Entry 5N60 (electron microscopy, 7.70 A resolution (low resolution: residue-level contacts below are approximate; hydrogen-bond / salt-bridge calls are withheld)); this record covers chains P and Q of the 18 polymer chains in the assembly.

# Chain P
Name: RNA polymerase I-specific transcription initiation factor RRN6
Source organism: Saccharomyces cerevisiae (strain ATCC 204508 / S288c)
Reference sequence: P32786 (RRN6_YEAST); residues 1-894 here = UniProt positions 1-894
Chain sequence (894 residues; row label = number of the first residue in the row):
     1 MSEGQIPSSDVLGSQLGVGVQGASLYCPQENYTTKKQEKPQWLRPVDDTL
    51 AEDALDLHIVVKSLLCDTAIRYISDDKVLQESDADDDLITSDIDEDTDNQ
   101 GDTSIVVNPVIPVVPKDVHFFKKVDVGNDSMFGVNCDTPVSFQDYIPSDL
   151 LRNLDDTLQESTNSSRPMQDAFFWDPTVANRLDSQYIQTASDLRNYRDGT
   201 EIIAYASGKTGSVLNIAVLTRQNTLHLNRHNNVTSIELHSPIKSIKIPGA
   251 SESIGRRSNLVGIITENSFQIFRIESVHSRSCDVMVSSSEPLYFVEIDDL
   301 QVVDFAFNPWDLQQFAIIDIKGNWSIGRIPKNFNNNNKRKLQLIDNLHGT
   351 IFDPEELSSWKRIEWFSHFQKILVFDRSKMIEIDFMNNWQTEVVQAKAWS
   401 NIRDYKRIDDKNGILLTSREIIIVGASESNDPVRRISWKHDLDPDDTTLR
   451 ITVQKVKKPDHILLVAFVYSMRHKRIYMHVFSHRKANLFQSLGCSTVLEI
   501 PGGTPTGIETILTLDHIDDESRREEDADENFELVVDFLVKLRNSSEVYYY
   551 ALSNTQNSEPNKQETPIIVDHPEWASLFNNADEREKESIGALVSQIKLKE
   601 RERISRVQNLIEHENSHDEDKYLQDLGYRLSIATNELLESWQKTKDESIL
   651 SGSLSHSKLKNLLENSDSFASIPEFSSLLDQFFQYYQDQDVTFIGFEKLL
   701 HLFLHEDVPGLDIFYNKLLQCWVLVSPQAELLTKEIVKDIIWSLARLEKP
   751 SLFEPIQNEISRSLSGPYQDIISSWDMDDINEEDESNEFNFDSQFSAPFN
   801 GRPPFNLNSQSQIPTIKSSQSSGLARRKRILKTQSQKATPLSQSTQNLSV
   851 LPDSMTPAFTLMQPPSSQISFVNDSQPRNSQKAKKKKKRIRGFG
Unresolved in the structure: 1-19, 28-48, 69-183, 306-313, 336-341, 512-530, 559-566, 780-894

# Chain Q
Name: RNA polymerase I-specific transcription initiation factor RRN7
Source organism: Saccharomyces cerevisiae (strain ATCC 204508 / S288c)
Reference sequence: P40992 (RRN7_YEAST); residues 1-514 here = UniProt positions 1-514
Chain sequence (514 residues; each row starts with the number of its first residue):
     1 MSTFIRGPICGTDNCPSRLWRIIDGRRTCQYGHVMEGDVEFNDDEDDLNG
    51 LGAGVITRRLNLTTNATGSFQSSQLTNSQLLQQQQRQSHKKFKKLIGHEA
   101 KLLFLKSFQFILKRQIRWLITEMRFPKEFEHVAKIIWLKILKTINDQPQE
   151 ELKLQLHMTSTISILYLASTHLSLPVYTCDYIKWICTAKMPYFQASEILP
   201 KSWRIQLPNYYVSILEGSISPFNGQLYNKIALTCGMIHFKEFFNSEISCQ
   251 GLLLKLVMQCALPPEFYFYTKQVIEFEETDIRNLTLWERTDERHTGRVSN
   301 HAELRVLSYFMLTINWMLSFDRDRQYPLKWILSLTESLTQRTTTSESIGR
   351 NIVKVVYPDKPTSSDYFQWSEEETLEFLKWMEKQFLPTQTKSLHNENGSM
   401 EMTIDQKIARRKLYKIFPLDREANHDGEFNDSTHQLTFIEDLQERYAKQT
   451 PFFESNKIRDSLNYQEANPPARKEAIGRLLTHIASQLLVDFAISKEQLKD
   501 CISRIKNACLHRMN
Unresolved in the structure: 1-2, 36-93, 200-203, 391-404, 421-431, 454-468
Swiss-Prot annotation at these positions:
  - zinc finger: Thr-3 to Glu-36 (RRN7-type)
  - region: Gly-37 to Ala-66 (B-reader), Thr-67 to Lys-101 (B-linker)
  - binding site (Zn(2+)): Cys-10, Cys-15, Cys-29, His-33
  - mutagenesis: Cys-29 (C29A: Impaired binding to Pol I), His-33 (H33S: Impaired binding to Pol I)
Metal / ion sites: Zn2+: Cys-10, Cys-15, Cys-29

# How chain P and chain Q interact
Contacting residue pairs (128; chain P residue first):
  Lys-474(P) / Lys-360(Q)
  Arg-475(P) / Lys-360(Q)
  Thr-496(P) / Phe-367(Q)
  Leu-498(P) / Ser-364(Q)
  Leu-498(P) / Gln-368(Q)
  Ile-568(P) / Glu-474(Q)
  Val-569(P) / Glu-474(Q)
  Val-569(P) / Thr-481(Q)
  Glu-573(P) / Lys-495(Q)
  Glu-573(P) / Lys-499(Q)
  Trp-574(P) / Ala-484(Q)
  Trp-574(P) / Lys-495(Q)
  Trp-574(P) / Lys-499(Q)
  Leu-577(P) / Lys-499(Q)
  Leu-577(P) / Ile-502(Q)
  Leu-577(P) / Ser-503(Q)
  Leu-577(P) / Lys-506(Q)
  Phe-578(P) / Asn-315(Q)
  Phe-578(P) / Leu-480(Q)
  Phe-578(P) / Ile-502(Q)
  Phe-578(P) / Lys-506(Q)
  Asn-580(P) / Lys-506(Q)
  Asn-580(P) / Leu-510(Q)
  Arg-584(P) / Asn-514(Q)
  Glu-585(P) / Leu-510(Q)
  Glu-585(P) / Asn-514(Q)
  Lys-586(P) / Phe-320(Q)
  Ser-588(P) / Leu-510(Q)
  Ser-588(P) / Met-513(Q)
  Ser-588(P) / Asn-514(Q)
  Ile-589(P) / Trp-316(Q)
  Ile-589(P) / Phe-320(Q)
  Ala-591(P) / Met-513(Q)
  Leu-592(P) / Phe-276(Q)
  Leu-592(P) / Trp-316(Q)
  Val-593(P) / Trp-316(Q)
  Val-593(P) / Met-317(Q)
  Val-593(P) / Phe-320(Q)
  Ile-596(P) / Gln-272(Q)
  Ile-596(P) / Met-317(Q)
  Lys-597(P) / Asp-323(Q)
  Lys-597(P) / Gln-325(Q)
  Lys-599(P) / Gln-272(Q)
  Glu-600(P) / Phe-268(Q)
  Glu-600(P) / Tyr-269(Q)
  Arg-603(P) / Phe-268(Q)
  Arg-603(P) / Gln-272(Q)
  Ile-649(P) / Phe-242(Q)
  Leu-650(P) / Glu-241(Q)
  Leu-650(P) / Phe-242(Q)
  Gly-652(P) / His-171(Q)
  Gly-652(P) / Phe-242(Q)
  Ser-655(P) / Asn-244(Q)
  His-656(P) / His-171(Q)
  His-656(P) / Asn-244(Q)
  Phe-693(P) / Glu-128(Q)
  Lys-698(P) / Arg-124(Q)
  Leu-702(P) / Met-123(Q)
  Leu-702(P) / Val-176(Q)
  Leu-702(P) / Lys-255(Q)
  Phe-703(P) / Pro-175(Q)
  Phe-703(P) / Gly-251(Q)
  Phe-703(P) / Leu-254(Q)
  Phe-703(P) / Met-258(Q)
  Leu-704(P) / Met-258(Q)
  Leu-704(P) / Phe-438(Q)
  Leu-704(P) / Ile-439(Q)
  His-705(P) / Lys-183(Q)
  His-705(P) / Glu-346(Q)
  His-705(P) / Phe-438(Q)
  Glu-706(P) / Thr-437(Q)
  Glu-706(P) / Ile-439(Q)
  Asp-707(P) / Arg-124(Q)
  Phe-714(P) / Leu-254(Q)
  Leu-718(P) / Leu-254(Q)
  Leu-718(P) / Met-258(Q)
  Gln-720(P) / Gln-443(Q)
  Cys-721(P) / Leu-442(Q)
  Cys-721(P) / Tyr-446(Q)
  Trp-722(P) / Leu-254(Q)
  Trp-722(P) / Pro-264(Q)
  Trp-722(P) / Tyr-446(Q)
  Leu-724(P) / Gln-443(Q)
  Leu-724(P) / Ala-447(Q)
  Leu-724(P) / Thr-450(Q)
  Val-725(P) / Pro-263(Q)
  Val-725(P) / Tyr-446(Q)
  Val-725(P) / Gln-449(Q)
  Ser-726(P) / Glu-265(Q)
  Leu-732(P) / Glu-265(Q)
  Glu-735(P) / Phe-268(Q)
  Ile-736(P) / Leu-254(Q)
  Ile-736(P) / Tyr-267(Q)
  Asp-739(P) / Gln-250(Q)
  Asp-739(P) / Tyr-267(Q)
  Asp-739(P) / Lys-271(Q)
  Ile-740(P) / Gln-250(Q)
  Ile-740(P) / Gly-251(Q)
  Ser-743(P) / Ser-173(Q)
  Ser-743(P) / Gln-250(Q)
  Glu-748(P) / His-171(Q)
  Glu-748(P) / Leu-172(Q)
  Lys-749(P) / His-171(Q)
  Leu-752(P) / Lys-127(Q)
  Asn-758(P) / Ile-135(Q)
  Asn-758(P) / Lys-139(Q)
  Glu-759(P) / Lys-134(Q)
  Glu-759(P) / Ile-135(Q)
  Glu-759(P) / Leu-138(Q)
  Arg-762(P) / Leu-138(Q)
  Arg-762(P) / Lys-139(Q)
  Arg-762(P) / Lys-142(Q)
  Ser-763(P) / Leu-138(Q)
  Ser-765(P) / Lys-142(Q)
  Gly-766(P) / Lys-142(Q)
  Pro-767(P) / Asn-145(Q)
  Pro-767(P) / Asp-146(Q)
  Asp-770(P) / Leu-141(Q)
  Asp-770(P) / Lys-142(Q)
  Asp-770(P) / Asn-145(Q)
  Ser-774(P) / Gln-109(Q)
  Trp-775(P) / Gln-109(Q)
  Trp-775(P) / Lys-113(Q)
  Asp-776(P) / Lys-113(Q)
  Asp-776(P) / Lys-134(Q)
  Met-777(P) / Lys-113(Q)
  Asp-778(P) / Phe-110(Q)
  Asp-778(P) / Lys-113(Q)
Other interface residues (no listed pair), chain P (86 interface residues in all): Ile-567, His-571, Ser-576, Asn-579, Gly-590, Arg-601, Ser-651, Ser-653, Leu-654, Ser-657, Ile-694, Leu-699, His-701, Lys-717, Pro-727, Leu-744, Pro-755, Ser-773, Asp-779
Other interface residues (no listed pair), chain Q (87 interface residues in all): Leu-105, Arg-114, Arg-117, Pro-126, His-131, Leu-174, Trp-184, Leu-262, Val-273, Met-311, Phe-452, Phe-453, Arg-478, His-482, Leu-488, Glu-496, Leu-498

# Overview
Chain P and chain Q form an interface of 86 and 87 residues respectively. The Zn2+ site is built by Cys-10(Q),
Cys-15(Q) and Cys-29(Q). UniProt lists 4 Zn2+-binding residues and 2 mutagenesis sites on chain Q.
Here chain P is RNA polymerase I-specific transcription initiation factor RRN6 and chain Q is RNA polymerase
I-specific transcription initiation factor RRN7, both from Saccharomyces cerevisiae (strain ATCC 204508 /
S288c). Entry 5N60 (Cryo-EM structure of RNA polymerase I in complex with Rrn3 and Core Factor (Orientation
I)) was determined by electron microscopy (same publication as 5O7X, 5N5Y, 5N5Z and 5N61).
